PDB entry 6XNY | electron microscopy, 2.90 A resolution | chains A and x of the 10 polymer chains in the assembly

== Chain A ==
Molecule: V(D)J recombination-activating protein 1
From: Mus musculus
Notes: EC 3.1.-.-, 2.3.2.27
UniProt: P15919 (RAG1_MOUSE); residues 261-1008 here = UniProt positions 261-1008
Chain sequence (750 residues; each row starts with the number of its first residue):
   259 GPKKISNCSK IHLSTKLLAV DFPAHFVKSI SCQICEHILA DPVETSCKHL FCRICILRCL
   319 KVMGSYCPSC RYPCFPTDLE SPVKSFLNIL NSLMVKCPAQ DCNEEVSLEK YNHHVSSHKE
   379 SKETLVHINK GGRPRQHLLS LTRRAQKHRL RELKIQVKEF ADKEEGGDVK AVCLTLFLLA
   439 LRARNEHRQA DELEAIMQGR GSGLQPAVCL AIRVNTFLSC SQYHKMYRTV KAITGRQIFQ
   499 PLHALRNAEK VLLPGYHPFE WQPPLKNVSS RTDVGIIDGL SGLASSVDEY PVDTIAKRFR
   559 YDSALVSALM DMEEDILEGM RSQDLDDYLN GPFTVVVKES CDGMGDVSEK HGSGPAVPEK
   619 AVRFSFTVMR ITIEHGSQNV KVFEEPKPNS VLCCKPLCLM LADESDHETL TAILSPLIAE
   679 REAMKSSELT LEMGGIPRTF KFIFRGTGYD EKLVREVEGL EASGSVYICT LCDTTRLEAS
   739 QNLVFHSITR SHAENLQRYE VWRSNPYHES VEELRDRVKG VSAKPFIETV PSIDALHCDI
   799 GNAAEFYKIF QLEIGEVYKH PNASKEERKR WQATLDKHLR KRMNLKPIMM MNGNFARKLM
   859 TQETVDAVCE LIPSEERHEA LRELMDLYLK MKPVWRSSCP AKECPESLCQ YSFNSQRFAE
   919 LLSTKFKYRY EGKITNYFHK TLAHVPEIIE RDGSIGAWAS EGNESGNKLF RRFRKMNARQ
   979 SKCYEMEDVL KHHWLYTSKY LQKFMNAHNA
Disordered / not traced: 259-458
Sequence notes: expression tag (259-260); engineered mutation Val649 (Glu in P15919), Met848 (Arg in P15919)
UniProt features mapped onto this chain:
  - zinc finger: Cys290 to Arg329 (RING-type), Leu351 to Lys380 (RAG1-type)
  - DNA-binding region: Gly389 to Gln456 (NBD)
  - binding site (Zn(2+)): Cys266, His270, Cys290, Cys293, His295, Cys305, His307, Cys310, Cys313, Cys325, Cys328, Cys355, Cys360, His372, His376
  - binding site (a divalent metal cation): Asp600, Asp708, Glu962
  - site: Trp893 (Essential for DNA hairpin formation, participates in base-stacking interactions near the cleavage site)
Ion coordination: Mg2+ site 1: Glu662, Asp708 (shared with 1 residue of chain I); Zn2+: Cys727, Cys730, His937, His942; Mg2+ site 2: Glu962 (shared with 2 residues of chain y)
From the paper describing this entry:
  - Mg2+ coordination: Gly601, Glu662, Asp708, Glu962
  - binding site for 12RSS integration strand (chain x): Met847, Met848
  - mutagenesis - E649V/R848M: increased catalytic activity on disintegration
  - catalytic residues: Asp600, Asp708, Glu962

== Chain x ==
Molecule: 12RSS integration strand
Sequence (55 nucleotides; row label = number of the first residue in the row):
    13 GGTCGAGGTT TTTGTACAGC CTACTACCAC TGTGCGCCGG TAGCCCTATC CTGAG
Disordered / not traced: 13-30, 66-67
Ion coordination: Mg2+: DG46, DC47 (shared with 3 residues of chain C)

== Chain A / chain x interface ==
Pairs across the interface - 27 pairs, chain A then chain x:
  Tyr485(A) - DA35(x)  sugar contact
  Tyr485(A) - DC36(x)  hydrogen bond to the phosphate
  Lys489(A) - DA35(x)  phosphate contact
  Lys489(A) - DC36(x)  phosphate contact
  Gln495(A) - DA35(x)  hydrogen bond to the phosphate
  Pro499(A) - DA35(x)  phosphate contact
  His501(A) - DT34(x)  sugar contact
  His501(A) - DA35(x)  salt bridge to the phosphate
  Ser606(A) - DG44(x)  hydrogen bond to the phosphate
  Lys608(A) - DT43(x)  phosphate contact
  His609(A) - DC42(x)  hydrogen bond to the phosphate
  His609(A) - DT43(x)  salt bridge to the phosphate
  Gly610(A) - DC42(x)  phosphate contact
  Ala720(A) - DG55(x)  phosphate contact
  Ala720(A) - DC56(x)  sugar contact
  Gly722(A) - DG55(x)  base contact
  Gly722(A) - DC56(x)  sugar contact
  Gly722(A) - DC57(x)  sugar contact
  Ser723(A) - DC56(x)  phosphate contact
  Val724(A) - DC57(x)  phosphate contact
  Arg773(A) - DC57(x)  salt bridge to the phosphate
  Lys827(A) - DG51(x)  salt bridge to the phosphate
  Met847(A) - DC50(x)  base contact
  Met847(A) - DG51(x)  base contact
  Met848(A) - DG51(x)  base contact
  Gln978(A) - DC42(x)  sugar contact
  Gln978(A) - DT43(x)  sugar contact
Interface residues without a listed pair, chain A (23 interface residues in all): His482, Gln498, Ser611, Glu719, Lys973
Interface residues without a listed pair, chain x (14 interface residues in all): DT37, DA41, DT45

== In short ==
The interface between chain A and chain x involves 23 residues on one side and 14 on the other; the contacts
include 4 hydrogen bonds and 4 salt bridges. Polar contacts include Tyr485(A)-DC36(x), Gln495(A)-DA35(x) and
Ser606(A)-DG44(x). The paper reports catalytic residues Asp600(A), Asp708(A) and Glu962(A); E649V/R848M of
chain A increase catalytic activity on disintegration.
Chain A is V(D)J recombination-activating protein 1 (Mus musculus) and chain x is 12RSS integration strand;
the structure, Structure of RAG1 (R848M/E649V)-RAG2-DNA Strand Transfer Complex (Paired-Form), was determined
by electron microscopy (same publication as 6XNX and 6XNZ).
